7DVX - chains A and C; structure by X-ray diffraction, 1.80 A resolution.

[Chain A]
Name: 3C-like proteinase
Source organism: Severe acute respiratory syndrome coronavirus 2
Notes: EC 3.4.22.69
UniProt: P0DTD1 (R1AB_SARS2); residues 1-306 here correspond to UniProt positions 3264-3569 (UniProt number = residue number + 3263)
Amino-acid sequence (306 residues; row label = number of the first residue in the row):
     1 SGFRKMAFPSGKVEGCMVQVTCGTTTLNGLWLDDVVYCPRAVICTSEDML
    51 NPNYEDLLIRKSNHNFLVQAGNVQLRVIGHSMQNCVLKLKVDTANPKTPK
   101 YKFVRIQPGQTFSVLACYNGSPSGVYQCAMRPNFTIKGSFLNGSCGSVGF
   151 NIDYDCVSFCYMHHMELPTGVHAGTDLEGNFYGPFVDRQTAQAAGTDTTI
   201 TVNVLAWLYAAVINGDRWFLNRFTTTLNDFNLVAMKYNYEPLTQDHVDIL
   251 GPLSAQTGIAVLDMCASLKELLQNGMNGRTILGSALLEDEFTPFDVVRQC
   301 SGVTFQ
Sequence notes: engineered mutation A41 (His3304 in P0DTD1)
Swiss-Prot annotation at these positions:
  - active site: C145 (Nucleophile)
  - site: Q306 (Cleavage)
  - cross-link (Glycyl lysine isopeptide (Lys-Gly)): K5 (interchain with G-Cter in ubiquitin), K90 (interchain with G-Cter in ubiquitin)
From the paper describing this entry:
  - binding site for nsp6/7 peptidyl substrate (chain C): T26, A41, S46, F140, H163, Q189, T190
  - mutagenesis - H41A: abolished catalytic activity (proposed by the authors, not directly observed)

[Chain C]
Name: nsp6/7 peptidyl substrate
UniProt: P0DTD1 (R1AB_SARS2); residues 297-316 here correspond to UniProt positions 3850-3869 (UniProt number = residue number + 3553)
Amino-acid sequence (20 residues; each row starts with the number of its first residue):
   297 KPCIKVATVQSKMSDVKCTS
Disordered / not traced: 297-300, 311-316
Swiss-Prot annotation at these positions:
  - site: Q306, S307 (Cleavage)

[Chain A / chain C interface]
Pairs across the interface (42):
  T24(A) with K308(C); M309(C); S310(C), hydrogen bond (backbone-backbone)
  T25(A) with S307(C); K308(C); M309(C)
  T26(A) with S307(C); K308(C), hydrogen bond (backbone-backbone)
  A41(A) with V305(C), hydrophobic
  C44(A) with M309(C)
  T45(A) with M309(C)
  S46(A) with M309(C)
  M49(A) with V305(C), hydrophobic; M309(C), hydrophobic
  F140(A) with Q306(C), hydrogen bond (backbone-side chain)
  L141(A) with Q306(C)
  N142(A) with T304(C); Q306(C); S307(C)
  G143(A) with Q306(C), hydrogen bond (backbone-backbone); S307(C), hydrogen bond (backbone-backbone)
  S144(A) with Q306(C), hydrogen bond (backbone-backbone)
  C145(A) with Q306(C), hydrogen bond (backbone-backbone); S307(C)
  H163(A) with Q306(C), hydrogen bond
  H164(A) with V305(C); Q306(C), hydrogen bond (backbone-backbone)
  M165(A) with A303(C), hydrophobic; T304(C); Q306(C)
  E166(A) with A303(C); T304(C), hydrogen bond (backbone-backbone); Q306(C), hydrogen bond
  P168(A) with K301(C), hydrogen bond (backbone-side chain)
  H172(A) with Q306(C)
  Q189(A) with V302(C); A303(C); T304(C); V305(C), hydrogen bond (side chain-backbone)
  T190(A) with V302(C); A303(C), hydrogen bond (backbone-backbone)
  A191(A) with V302(C)
Also at the interface, not in a pair above, chain A (28 interface residues in all): L27, L167, D187, R188, Q192
The authors on this interface:
  - pairs named by the authors: T24(A)-S310(C) (water-mediated contact), T25(A)-S310(C) (water-mediated contact), S46(A)-S310(C) (water-mediated contact)
  - interface residues, chain A: T26(A), A41(A), F140(A), H163(A), Q189(A), T190(A)

[Overview]
28 residues of chain A and 10 residues of chain C are in contact, with 14 hydrogen bonds. Polar contacts
include F140(A)-Q306(C), H163(A)-Q306(C) and E166(A)-Q306(C). The authors report water-mediated contacts
between T24(A) and S310(C), T25(A) and S310(C) and S46(A) and S310(C). From the paper: a binding site for
nsp6/7 peptidyl substrate (chain C) at T26(A), A41(A) and S46(A) among others; H41A of chain A abolishes
catalytic activity.
Chain A is 3C-like proteinase (Severe acute respiratory syndrome coronavirus 2) and chain C is nsp6/7 peptidyl
substrate; the structure, SARS-CoV-2 Mpro mutant (H41A) in complex with nsp6|7 peptidyl substrate, was
determined by X-ray diffraction, deposited together with 7DVP, 7DVW, 7DVY, 7DW0 and 7DW6.
